PDB entry 8D4G | electron microscopy, 11.60 A resolution (very low resolution: no residue pairs are listed; an interface is given only as per-side residue counts) | chains N and Y of the 20 polymer chains in the assembly

[Chain N]
Molecule: Protein Nef
From: Human immunodeficiency virus 1
Reference sequence: Q90VU7 (Q90VU7_9HIV1); numbering as in UniProt (aligned over 1-206)
Sequence (213 residues; each row starts with the number of its first residue):
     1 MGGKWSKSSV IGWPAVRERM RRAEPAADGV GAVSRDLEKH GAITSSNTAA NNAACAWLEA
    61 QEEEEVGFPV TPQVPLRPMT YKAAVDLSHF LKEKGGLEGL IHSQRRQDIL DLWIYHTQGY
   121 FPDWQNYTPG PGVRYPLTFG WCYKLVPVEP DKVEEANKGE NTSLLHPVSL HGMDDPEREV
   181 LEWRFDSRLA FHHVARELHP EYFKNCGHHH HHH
Unresolved in the structure: 1-5, 27-63, 150-174, 205-213
Sequence notes: expression tag (207-213)

[Chain Y]
Molecule: HLA class I histocompatibility antigen, A alpha chain
From: Homo sapiens
Reference sequence: P04439 (HLAA_HUMAN); residues 334-365 here = UniProt positions 334-365
Sequence (39 residues; row label = number of the first residue in the row):
   333 CRKSSDRKGG SYSQAAGSDS AQSSDVSLTA AKVHHHHHH
Unresolved in the structure: 333-337, 356-371
Sequence notes: expression tag (333, 366-371); engineered mutation Ser-345 (Thr in P04439), Gly-349 (Ser in P04439), Ser-355 (Gly in P04439), Ala-363 (Cys in P04439)
UniProt features mapped onto this chain:
  - modified residue: Ser-343 (Phosphoserine), Tyr-344 (Phosphotyrosine), Ser-350 (Phosphoserine), Ser-352 (Phosphoserine), Ser-356 (Phosphoserine), Ser-359 (Phosphoserine)
  - natural variant: Arg-334 (R334K: Allele A*80:01), Lys-335 (K335N: In allele A*23:01 and allele A*24:02), Asp-338 (D338V: Allele A*80:01), Ser-345 (T345S: In allele A*02:01, allele A*02:05, allele A*23:01, allele A*24:02, allele A*25:01, allele A*26:01, allele A*29:02, allele A*31:01, allele A*32:01, allele A*33:01, allele A*34:01, allele ...; this construct carries the variant), Val-358 (V358M: In allele A*25:01, allele A*26:01, allele A*29:02, allele A*31:01, allele A*32:01, allele A*33:01, allele A*34:01, allele A*43:01, allele A*66:01 and allele A*74:01)

[Interface between chain N and chain Y]
At this resolution (12 A) residue pairs are not listed: 11 residues of chain N and 7 of chain Y lie at the interface.

[Summary]
11 residues of chain N face 7 of chain Y across their interface.
Chain N is Protein Nef (Human immunodeficiency virus 1) and chain Y is HLA class I histocompatibility antigen,
A alpha chain (Homo sapiens); the structure, gamma-Arf1 mediated dimeric assembly of AP-1, Arf1, Nef complex
within lattice on MHC-I lipopeptide incorporated wide(r) ..., was determined by electron microscopy, deposited
together with 7UX3, 8D4C, 8D4D, 8D4E, 8D4F, 8D9R and 5 further entries.
